9GB7 - chains G and Q of the 48 polymer chains in the assembly; structure by electron microscopy, 3.40 A resolution.

[Chain G (and Q)]
Molecule: gp51 - Neck valve protein
From: Clostridioides difficile
Notes: chain Q of this document is another copy of the same molecule, construct and numbering; everything in this record applies to it too
UniProtKB: A0A9X8WSH7 (A0A9X8WSH7_CLODI); residue numbers follow UniProt; this construct covers 1-125
Sequence (125 residues; row label = number of the first residue in the row):
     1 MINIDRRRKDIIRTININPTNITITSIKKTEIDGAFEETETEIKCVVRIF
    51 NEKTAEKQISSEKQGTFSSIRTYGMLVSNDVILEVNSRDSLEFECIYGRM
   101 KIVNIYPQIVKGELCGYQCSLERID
Disordered / not traced: 1

[Interface between chain G and chain Q]
Residue-residue contacts - 24 pairs, chain G then chain Q:
  I17(G) - K111(Q)  hydrogen bond (backbone-side chain)
  N18(G) - I109(Q)  hydrogen bond (side chain-backbone)
  N18(G) - V110(Q)
  N18(G) - K111(Q)  hydrogen bond (side chain-backbone)
  N18(G) - G112(Q)
  A55(G) - Y106(Q)
  E56(G) - K53(Q)  salt bridge
  E56(G) - R71(Q)  salt bridge
  E56(G) - V103(Q)
  K57(G) - V103(Q)  hydrogen bond (side chain-backbone)
  T66(G) - S87(Q)
  I70(G) - N104(Q)
  I70(G) - Y106(Q)
  T72(G) - Y106(Q)  hydrogen bond
  Y73(G) - I105(Q)
  Y73(G) - Y106(Q)
  Y73(G) - P107(Q)
  Y97(G) - P107(Q)  hydrophobic
  Y97(G) - I109(Q)  hydrophobic
  R123(G) - N104(Q)  hydrogen bond
  R123(G) - I105(Q)  hydrogen bond (side chain-backbone)
  D125(G) - V85(Q)
  D125(G) - N86(Q)
  D125(G) - S87(Q)
Also at the interface, not in a pair above, chain G (17 interface residues in all): P19, N51, K53, F67, S68
Also at the interface, not in a pair above, chain Q (15 interface residues in all): L114

[Overview]
17 residues of chain G face 15 of chain Q across their interface, with 7 hydrogen bonds and 2 salt bridges.
Among the polar pairs are E56(G)-K53(Q), E56(G)-R71(Q) and I17(G)-K111(Q).
Both chains are gp51 - Neck valve protein (Clostridioides difficile). Entry 9GB7 (Extended phiCD508 neck) was
determined by electron microscopy (same publication as 9G8S, 9GB0, 9GB1, 9GB2 and 9GB5).
